Entry 2H96 (X-ray diffraction, 3.00 A resolution); this record covers chains A and F.

== Chain A ==
Protein: Mitogen-activated protein kinase 8
Organism: Homo sapiens
Notes: EC 2.7.11.24; fragment: JNK1-(1-364)-6His
Reference sequence: P45983 (MK08_HUMAN); numbering as in UniProt (aligned over 1-364)
Chain sequence (370 residues; each row starts with the number of its first residue):
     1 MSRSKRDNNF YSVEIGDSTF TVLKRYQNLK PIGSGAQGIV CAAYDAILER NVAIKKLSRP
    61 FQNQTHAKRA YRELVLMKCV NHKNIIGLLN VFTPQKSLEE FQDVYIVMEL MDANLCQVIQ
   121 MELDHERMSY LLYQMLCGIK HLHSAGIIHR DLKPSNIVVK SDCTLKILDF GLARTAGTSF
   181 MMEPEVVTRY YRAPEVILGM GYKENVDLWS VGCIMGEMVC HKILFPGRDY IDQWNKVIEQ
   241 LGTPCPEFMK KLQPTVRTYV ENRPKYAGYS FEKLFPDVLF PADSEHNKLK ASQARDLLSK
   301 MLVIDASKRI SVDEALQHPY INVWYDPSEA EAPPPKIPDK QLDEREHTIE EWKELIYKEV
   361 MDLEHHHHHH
Not modelled in the structure: 1-6, 366-370
Differences from the reference sequence: engineered mutation Glu-183 (Thr in P45983), Glu-185 (Tyr in P45983); expression tag (365-370)
UniProt features mapped onto this chain:
  - active site: Asp-151 (Proton acceptor)
  - binding site (ATP): Ile-32 to Val-40, Lys-55
  - modified residue: Cys-116 (S-nitrosocysteine)
Small-molecule neighbours: 893 (5-cyano-N-(2,5-dimethoxybenzyl)-6-ethoxypyridine-2-carboxamide): Ile-32, Gly-33, Val-40, Ala-42, Ala-53, Lys-55, Ile-86, Met-108, Glu-109, Leu-110, Met-111, Asp-112, Ala-113, Asn-114, Ser-155, Val-158, Leu-168

== Chain F ==
Protein: C-jun-amino-terminal kinase-interacting protein 1
Notes: fragment: pepjip1 peptide
Reference sequence: Q9UQF2 (JIP1_HUMAN); residues 553-563 here correspond to UniProt positions 157-167 (UniProt number = residue number - 396)
Chain sequence (11 residues; numbered 553 to 563; the number before each row is that of its first residue):
   553 RPKRPTTLNL F
Not modelled in the structure: 553
UniProt features mapped onto this chain:
  - region: Arg-553 to Phe-563 (Minimal inhibitory domain (MID))

== Interface between chain A and chain F ==
Pairs across the interface (25; chain A residue first):
  Asp-112(A) with Leu-562(F)
  Gln-117(A) with Leu-562(F), hydrogen bond (side chain-backbone)
  Met-121(A) with Asn-561(F)
  Glu-126(A) with Pro-557(F)
  Arg-127(A) with Pro-557(F); Thr-559(F), hydrogen bond (side chain-backbone); Leu-560(F)
  Tyr-130(A) with Arg-556(F), hydrogen bond; Pro-557(F)
  Tyr-133(A) with Arg-556(F)
  Val-159(A) with Leu-560(F), hydrophobic; Leu-562(F), hydrophobic
  Lys-160(A) with Leu-560(F); Leu-562(F)
  Ser-161(A) with Thr-558(F); Thr-559(F); Leu-560(F), hydrogen bond (backbone-backbone); Leu-562(F)
  Asp-162(A) with Thr-558(F)
  Cys-163(A) with Thr-559(F); Leu-560(F), hydrophobic
  Trp-324(A) with Lys-555(F); Arg-556(F), hydrogen bond (backbone-side chain)
  Asp-326(A) with Arg-556(F)
  Glu-329(A) with Arg-556(F), salt bridge
Interface residues without a listed pair, chain A (19 interface residues in all): Ala-113, Val-118, Leu-123, Leu-131
Interface residues without a listed pair, chain F (9 interface residues in all): Pro-554

== Overview ==
19 residues of chain A face 9 of chain F across their interface; the contacts include 5 hydrogen bonds and 1
salt bridge. Among the polar pairs are Glu-329(A)/Arg-556(F), Gln-117(A)/Leu-562(F) and Arg-127(A)/Thr-559(F).
Chain A binds compound 893.
Chain A is Mitogen-activated protein kinase 8 (Homo sapiens) and chain F is C-jun-amino-terminal
kinase-interacting protein 1; the structure, Discovery of Potent, Highly Selective, and Orally Bioavailable
Pyridine Carboxamide C-jun NH2-terminal Kinase Inhibitors, was determined by X-ray diffraction.
